Entry 7MIB (electron microscopy, 5.80 A resolution (low resolution: residue-level contacts below are approximate; hydrogen-bond / salt-bridge calls are withheld)); this record covers chains C and J of the 10 polymer chains in the assembly.

== Chain C ==
Name: CRISPR-associated exonuclease Cas4/endonuclease Cas1 fusion
From: Geobacter sulfurreducens
Notes: EC 3.1.-.-, 3.1.12.1
UniProtKB: Q74H36 (CS4F1_GEOSL); residues 1-559 here = UniProt positions 1-559
Sequence (559 residues; each row starts with the number of its first residue):
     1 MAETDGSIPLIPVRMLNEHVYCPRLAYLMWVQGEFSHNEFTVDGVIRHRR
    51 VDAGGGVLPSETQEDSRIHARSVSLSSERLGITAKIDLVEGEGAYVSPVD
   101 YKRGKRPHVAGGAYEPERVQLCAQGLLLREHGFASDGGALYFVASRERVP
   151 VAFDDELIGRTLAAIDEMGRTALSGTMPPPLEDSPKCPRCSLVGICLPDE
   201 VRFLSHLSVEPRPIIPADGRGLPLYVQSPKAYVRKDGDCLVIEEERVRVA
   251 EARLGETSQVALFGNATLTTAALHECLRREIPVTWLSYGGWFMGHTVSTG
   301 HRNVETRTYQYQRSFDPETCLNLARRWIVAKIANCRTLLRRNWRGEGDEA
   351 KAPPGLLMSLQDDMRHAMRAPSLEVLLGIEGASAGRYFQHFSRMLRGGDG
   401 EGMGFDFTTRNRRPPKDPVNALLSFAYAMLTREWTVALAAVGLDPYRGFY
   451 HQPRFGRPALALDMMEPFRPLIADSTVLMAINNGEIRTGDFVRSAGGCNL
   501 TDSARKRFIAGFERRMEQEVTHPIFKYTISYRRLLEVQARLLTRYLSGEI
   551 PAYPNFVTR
Disordered / not traced: 1-4, 559
UniProt features mapped onto this chain:
  - binding site ([4Fe-4S] cluster): Cys-22, Cys-187, Cys-190, Cys-196
  - binding site (Mn(2+)): Asp-87, Asp-100, Glu-380, His-451, Glu-466
Reported in the primary citation:
  - specificity-determining residues: Glu-18
  - specificity-determining residues: Arg-14, Leu-25, Leu-192 (by similarity / conservation)
  - mutagenesis - H48G, D100A: decreased catalytic activity
  - mutagenesis - S191A: decreased catalytic activity on Gsu-PAM
  - mutagenesis - E18Y: abolished catalytic activity on both PAMs

== Chain J ==
Molecule: 45-nt DNA strand
Sequence (45 nucleotides; row label = number of the first residue in the row):
    36 CAATGAGGCCGGGGCATCATGGCCCCGGAATACGGCTCTTTTCCG

== Interface between chain C and chain J ==
Pairs across the interface - 11 pairs, chain C then chain J:
  Arg-336(C) with DC44(J)
  Thr-337(C) with DG43(J); DC44(J)
  Arg-340(C) with DG43(J); DC44(J)
  Arg-341(C) with DC44(J); DC45(J)
  Lys-351(C) with DC44(J); DC45(J)
  Val-557(C) with DG43(J)
  Thr-558(C) with DG43(J)
Interface residues without a listed pair, chain C (10 interface residues in all): Ala-333, Ala-350, Arg-365
Interface residues without a listed pair, chain J (6 interface residues in all): DA37, DG42, DG46

== In short ==
The interface between chain C and chain J involves 10 residues on one side and 6 on the other. The paper
reports that H48G and D100A of chain C reduce catalytic activity; specificity determinants Glu-18(C),
Arg-14(C) and Leu-25(C) among others; 4 substitutions were tested in all.
Here chain C is CRISPR-associated exonuclease Cas4/endonuclease Cas1 fusion (Geobacter sulfurreducens) and
chain J is a 45-nt DNA strand. Entry 7MIB (Half integration complex of Cas4/Cas1/Cas2 with Cas4 still on the
Non-PAM side) was determined by electron microscopy, deposited together with 7MI4, 7MI5, 7MI9 and 7MID.
